PDB entry 6V7B | electron microscopy, 3.40 A resolution | chains 2 and S of the 48 polymer chains in the assembly

# Chain 2
Molecule: A-DNA
Organism: Pyrobaculum filamentous virus 1
Sequence (323 nucleotides; each row starts with the number of its first residue):
   210 TATATATATATATATATATATATATATATATATATATATATATATATATA
   260 TATATATATATATATATATATATATATATATATATATATATATATATATA
   310 TATATATATATATATATATATATATATATATATATATATATATATATATA
   360 TATATATATATATATATATATATATATATATATATATATATATATATATA
   410 TATATATATATATATATATATATATATATATATATATATATATATATATA
   460 TATATATATATATATATATATATATATATATATATATATATATATATATA
   510 TATATATATATATATATATATAT

# Chain S
Molecule: Structural protein VP1
Organism: Pyrobaculum filamentous virus 1
UniProtKB: A0A140F3K6 (A0A140F3K6_9VIRU); residue numbers follow UniProt; this construct covers 1-129
Amino-acid sequence (129 residues; each row starts with the number of its first residue):
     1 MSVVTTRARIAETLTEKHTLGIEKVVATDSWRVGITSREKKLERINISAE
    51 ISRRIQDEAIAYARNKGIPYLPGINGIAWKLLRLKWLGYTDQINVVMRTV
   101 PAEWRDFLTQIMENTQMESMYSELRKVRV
Not modelled in the structure: 1-9, 129
Sequence notes: conflict Glu43 (Gly in A0A140F3K6), Arg54 (Lys in A0A140F3K6), Thr115 (Ile in A0A140F3K6)

# How chain 2 and chain S interact
Contacting residue pairs (34):
  DA253(2) - Gly73(S)  base contact
  DA253(2) - Gly76(S)  base contact
  DA253(2) - Ile77(S)  phosphate contact
  DT254(2) - Gly76(S)  sugar contact
  DT254(2) - Lys80(S)  salt bridge to the phosphate
  DA255(2) - Ser48(S)  hydrogen bond to the base
  DA255(2) - Trp79(S)  sugar contact
  DA255(2) - Lys80(S)  phosphate contact
  DA255(2) - Arg83(S)  salt bridge to the phosphate
  DT256(2) - Arg44(S)  phosphate contact
  DT256(2) - Ile45(S)  base contact
  DT256(2) - Ser48(S)  sugar contact
  DT256(2) - Lys126(S)  sugar contact
  DA257(2) - Lys41(S)  sugar contact
  DA257(2) - Arg44(S)  salt bridge to the phosphate
  DA257(2) - Ile45(S)  sugar contact
  DT258(2) - Trp31(S)  hydrogen bond to the base
  DT258(2) - Gly34(S)  phosphate contact
  DT258(2) - Ile35(S)  sugar contact
  DT258(2) - Arg38(S)  salt bridge to the phosphate
  DT258(2) - Lys41(S)  salt bridge to the phosphate
  DA259(2) - Val25(S)  phosphate contact
  DA259(2) - Ser30(S)  sugar contact
  DA259(2) - Trp31(S)  sugar contact
  DA259(2) - Arg38(S)  salt bridge to the phosphate
  DT260(2) - His18(S)  hydrogen bond to the base
  DT260(2) - Gly21(S)  sugar contact
  DT260(2) - Lys24(S)  salt bridge to the phosphate
  DT260(2) - Val25(S)  sugar contact
  DA261(2) - Leu14(S)  phosphate contact
  DA261(2) - Lys17(S)  sugar contact
  DA261(2) - His18(S)  sugar contact
  DT262(2) - Leu14(S)  phosphate contact
  DT262(2) - Lys17(S)  salt bridge to the phosphate
Other interface residues (no listed pair), chain S (25 interface residues in all): Ile22, Leu42, Glu123

# In short
10 residues of chain 2 and 25 residues of chain S are in contact, with 3 hydrogen bonds and 8 salt bridges.
Among the polar pairs are DA255(2)-Ser48(S), DT258(2)-Trp31(S) and DT260(2)-His18(S).
Here chain 2 is A-DNA and chain S is Structural protein VP1, both from Pyrobaculum filamentous virus 1. Entry
6V7B (Cryo-EM reconstruction of Pyrobaculum filamentous virus 2 (PFV2)) was determined by electron microscopy.
